Entry 8VTI (electron microscopy, 3.90 A resolution); this record covers chains A and D of the 4 polymer chains in the assembly.

== Chain A ==
Protein: Isoform 4 of Adhesion G protein-coupled receptor L3
Source organism: Homo sapiens
UniProt: Q9HAR2 (AGRL3_HUMAN), isoform Q9HAR2-4; residues 490-854 here = UniProt positions 490-854
Chain sequence (375 residues; each row starts with the number of its first residue):
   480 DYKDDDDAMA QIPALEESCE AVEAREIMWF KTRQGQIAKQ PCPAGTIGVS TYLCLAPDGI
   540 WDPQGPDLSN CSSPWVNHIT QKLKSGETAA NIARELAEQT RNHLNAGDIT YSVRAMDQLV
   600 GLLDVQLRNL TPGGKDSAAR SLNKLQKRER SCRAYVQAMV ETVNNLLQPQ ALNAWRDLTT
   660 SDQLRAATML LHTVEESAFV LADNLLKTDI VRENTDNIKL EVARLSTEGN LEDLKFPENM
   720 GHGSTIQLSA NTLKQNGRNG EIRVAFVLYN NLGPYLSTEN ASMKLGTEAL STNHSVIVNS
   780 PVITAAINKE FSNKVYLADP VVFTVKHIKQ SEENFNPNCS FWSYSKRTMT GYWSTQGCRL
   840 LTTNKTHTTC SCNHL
Disordered / not traced: 480-496
Cystine bridges: Cys498-Cys533, Cys521-Cys550, Cys818-Cys849, Cys837-Cys851
Covalent attachments: N-acetylglucosamine (NAG) linked to Asn817, Asn843
Differences from the reference sequence: expression tag (480-489)
Swiss-Prot annotation at these positions:
  - region: Thr842, Asn843 (Stachel)
  - glycosylation (N-linked (GlcNAc...) asparagine): Asn549, Asn759
From the paper describing this entry:
  - post-translational modification sites: Asn843

== Chain D ==
Protein: sAB Heavy Chain
Source organism: synthetic construct
Chain sequence (235 residues; numbered 1 to 235; the number before each row is that of its first residue):
     1 EISEVQLVES GGGLVQPGGS LRLSCAASGF NISSSYIHWV RQAPGKGLEW VASISPYSGY
    61 TSYADSVKGR FTISADTSKN TAYLQMNSLR AEDTAVYYCA RHNYWQWWEY SYALDYWGQG
   121 TLVTVSSAST KGPSVFPLAP SSKSTSGGTA ALGCLVKDYF PEPVTVSWNS GALTSGVHTF
   181 PAVLQSSGLY SLSSVVTVPS SSLGTQTYIC NVNHKPSNTK VDKKVEPKSC DKTHT
Disordered / not traced: 1-4, 127-235
Cystine bridges: Cys25-Cys99

== Chain A / chain D interface ==
Contacting residue pairs - 28 pairs, chain A then chain D:
  Asp712(A) - Trp108(D)
  Gln726(A) - Trp108(D)
  Leu727(A) - Trp108(D)
  Asn730(A) - Tyr112(D)  hydrogen bond
  Gln734(A) - Ser58(D)
  Tyr795(A) - Tyr57(D)
  Tyr795(A) - Ser58(D)
  Leu796(A) - Ser58(D)  hydrogen bond (backbone-side chain)
  Leu796(A) - Tyr104(D)  hydrogen bond (backbone-side chain)
  Ala797(A) - Tyr36(D)  hydrogen bond (backbone-side chain)
  Ala797(A) - Ser55(D)
  Ala797(A) - Ser58(D)
  Ala797(A) - Tyr60(D)  hydrophobic
  Ala797(A) - Tyr104(D)
  Asp798(A) - Tyr36(D)  hydrogen bond
  Asp798(A) - Tyr104(D)
  Asp798(A) - Trp107(D)
  Asp798(A) - Tyr112(D)  hydrogen bond
  Pro799(A) - Tyr104(D)
  Pro799(A) - Trp107(D)
  Pro799(A) - Trp108(D)  hydrogen bond (backbone-side chain)
  Val801(A) - Trp108(D)
  Gly836(A) - Trp105(D)
  Arg838(A) - Trp105(D)
  Ser850(A) - Trp105(D)
  Asn852(A) - Tyr57(D)
  Asn852(A) - Tyr104(D)
  Asn852(A) - Trp105(D)
Also at the interface, not in a pair above, chain A (19 interface residues in all): Ser728, Lys733, Cys837, Leu840
Also at the interface, not in a pair above, chain D (11 interface residues in all): Glu109
The authors on this interface:
  - residue pairs: Asn730(A)-Tyr112(D) (hydrogen bond), Leu796(A)-Ser58(D) (hydrogen bond), Leu796(A)-Tyr104(D) (hydrogen bond), Ala797(A)-Tyr36(D) (hydrogen bond), Ala797(A)-Ser58(D), Asp798(A)-Tyr36(D) (hydrogen bond), Asp798(A)-Tyr112(D) (hydrogen bond), Pro799(A)-Trp108(D) (hydrogen bond), Ser850(A)-Trp105(D)
  - epitope / paratope residues, chain A: Asn730(A), Leu796(A), Ala797(A), Asp798(A), Pro799(A), Ser850(A)
  - epitope / paratope residues, chain D: Tyr36(D), Ser58(D), Tyr104(D), Trp105(D), Trp108(D), Tyr112(D)

== Summary ==
19 residues of chain A and 11 residues of chain D are in contact, with 7 hydrogen bonds. Polar pairs include
Asn730(A)-Tyr112(D), Leu796(A)-Ser58(D) and Leu796(A)-Tyr104(D). The authors report hydrogen bonds between
Asn730(A) and Tyr112(D), Leu796(A) and Ser58(D) and Leu796(A) and Tyr104(D) among others; contacts between
Ala797(A) and Ser58(D) and Ser850(A) and Trp105(D). The paper reports epitope/paratope residues Asn730(A),
Leu796(A) and Tyr36(D) among others; a modification site at Asn843(A).
Chain A is Isoform 4 of Adhesion G protein-coupled receptor L3 (Homo sapiens) and chain D is sAB Heavy Chain
(synthetic construct); the structure, Latrophilin-3 (ADGRL3) HormR and GAIN domains in the context of the
holoreceptor, was determined by electron microscopy.
